Entry 1ZN2 (X-ray diffraction, 2.91 A resolution); this record covers chain A.

# Chain A
Name: response regulatory protein
Organism: Pseudomonas fluorescens
UniProt: O30989 (O30989_PSEFL); residues 1-208 here = UniProt positions 1-208
Amino-acid sequence (208 residues; numbered 1 to 208; the number before each row is that of its first residue):
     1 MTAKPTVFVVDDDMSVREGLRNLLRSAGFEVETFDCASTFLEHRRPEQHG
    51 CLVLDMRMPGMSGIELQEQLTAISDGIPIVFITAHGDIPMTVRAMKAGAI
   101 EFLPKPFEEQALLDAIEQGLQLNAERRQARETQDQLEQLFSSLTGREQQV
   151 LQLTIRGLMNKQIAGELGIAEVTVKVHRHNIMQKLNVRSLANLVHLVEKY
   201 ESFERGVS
Not modelled in the structure: 1-2, 201-208
Bound ions: Mg2+: Asp12, Asp55, Arg57
Reported in the primary citation:
  - conformationally variable residues (order/disorder transition): His85 to Asp87
  - Mg2+ coordination: Asp12, Asp55
  - post-translational modification sites: Asp55 (by similarity / conservation)

# Overview
Asp12, Asp55 and Arg57 coordinate Mg2+. From the paper: Mg2+ coordination by Asp12 and Asp55; a modification
site at Asp55.
Chain A is response regulatory protein (Pseudomonas fluorescens); the structure, Low Resolution Structure of
Response Regulator StyR, was determined by X-ray diffraction, deposited together with 1YIO.
